7BIQ - chains A and P; structure by X-ray diffraction, 1.20 A resolution.

# Chain A
Molecule: 14-3-3 protein sigma
Organism: Homo sapiens
UniProt: P31947 (1433S_HUMAN); numbering as in UniProt (aligned over 1-248)
Sequence (253 residues; row label = number of the first residue in the row; numbers below 1 keep their minus sign (Gly-4 is residue -4)):
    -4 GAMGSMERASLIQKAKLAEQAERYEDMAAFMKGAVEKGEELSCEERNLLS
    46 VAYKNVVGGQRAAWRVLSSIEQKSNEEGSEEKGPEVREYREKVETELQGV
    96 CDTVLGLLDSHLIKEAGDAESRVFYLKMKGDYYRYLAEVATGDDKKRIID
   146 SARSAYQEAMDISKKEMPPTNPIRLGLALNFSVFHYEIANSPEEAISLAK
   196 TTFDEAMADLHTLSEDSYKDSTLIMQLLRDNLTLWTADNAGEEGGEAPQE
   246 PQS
Not modelled in the structure: -4, 71-74, 232-248
Covalent attachments: compound TVB linked to Lys122
Modified residues: Cys38 (S-hydroxycysteine; CSO)
Differences from the reference sequence: expression tag (-4 to 0)
Ion coordination: Ca2+ site 1 near Glu2 (its only coordinating residue here); Ca2+ site 2: Glu35, Glu110, Glu188; Ca2+ site 3: Glu75, Glu161
Ligand contacts: TVB (4-[[(2R)-2-methyl-3,4-dihydro-2H-quinolin-1-yl]sulfonyl]benzaldehyde): Cys38, Asn42, Phe119, Pro167, Ile168, Gly171, Asp215, Leu218, Ile219
UniProt features mapped onto this chain:
  - site (Interaction with phosphoserine on interacting protein): Arg56, Arg129
  - modified residue (Phosphoserine): Ser5, Ser74, Ser248
From the paper describing this entry:
  - binding site for TVB: Lys122

# Chain P
Molecule: Transcription factor p65
UniProt: Q04206 (TF65_HUMAN); residues 39-51 here = UniProt positions 39-51
Sequence (13 residues; numbered 39 to 51; the number before each row is that of its first residue):
    39 EGRSAGSIPGRRS
Not modelled in the structure: 39-42
Modified residues: Ser45 (phosphoserine; SEP)
Differences from the reference sequence: conflict Arg49 (Glu in Q04206)
Ligand contacts: TVB (4-[[(2R)-2-methyl-3,4-dihydro-2H-quinolin-1-yl]sulfonyl]benzaldehyde): Ile46, Pro47, Gly48, Arg49, Arg50

# Chain A / chain P interface
Residue-residue contacts (27):
  Glu14(A) - Arg49(P)  salt bridge
  Asn42(A) - Arg49(P)
  Leu43(A) - Arg49(P)
  Val46(A) - Gly48(P)
  Val46(A) - Arg49(P)
  Lys49(A) - Ile46(P)
  Lys49(A) - Pro47(P)
  Lys49(A) - Gly48(P)
  Arg56(A) - Ser45(P)
  Lys122(A) - Ile46(P)
  Arg129(A) - Ser45(P)
  Tyr130(A) - Ser45(P)
  Leu174(A) - Gly44(P)
  Leu174(A) - Ser45(P)
  Leu174(A) - Ile46(P)
  Asn175(A) - Ser45(P)
  Asn175(A) - Ile46(P)  hydrogen bond (side chain-backbone)
  Val178(A) - Gly44(P)
  Glu182(A) - Ala43(P)  hydrogen bond (side chain-backbone)
  Asp215(A) - Arg50(P)  salt bridge
  Leu218(A) - Arg50(P)
  Ile219(A) - Ile46(P)  hydrophobic
  Leu222(A) - Pro47(P)
  Asn226(A) - Ala43(P)
  Asn226(A) - Gly44(P)  hydrogen bond (side chain-backbone)
  Leu229(A) - Ala43(P)
  Trp230(A) - Ala43(P)  hydrophobic
Other interface residues (no listed pair), chain A (21 interface residues in all): Gly171

# Summary
21 residues of chain A face 8 of chain P across their interface; the contacts include 3 hydrogen bonds and 2
salt bridges. Polar pairs include Glu14(A)-Arg49(P), Asp215(A)-Arg50(P) and Asn175(A)-Ile46(P). Bound to chain
P: compound TVB. Covalently linked compound TVB: at Lys122(A). The paper reports a binding site for TVB at
Lys122(A).
Here chain A is 14-3-3 protein sigma (Homo sapiens) and chain P is Transcription factor p65. Entry 7BIQ
(14-3-3 sigma with RelA/p65 binding site pS45 and covalently bound TCF521-180) was determined by X-ray
diffraction, deposited together with 7BI3, 7BIW, 7BIY, 7BJB, 7BJF, 7BJL and 54 further entries.
